Entry 8ZDQ (electron microscopy, 3.29 A resolution); this record covers chains k and l of the 33 polymer chains in the assembly.

[Chain k (and l)]
Name: Baseplate Upper Protein (gp23)
Source organism: Mycolicibacterium smegmatis MC2 155
Notes: chain l of this document is another copy of the same molecule, construct and numbering; everything in this record applies to it too
Sequence (311 residues; numbered 1 to 311; the number before each row is that of its first residue):
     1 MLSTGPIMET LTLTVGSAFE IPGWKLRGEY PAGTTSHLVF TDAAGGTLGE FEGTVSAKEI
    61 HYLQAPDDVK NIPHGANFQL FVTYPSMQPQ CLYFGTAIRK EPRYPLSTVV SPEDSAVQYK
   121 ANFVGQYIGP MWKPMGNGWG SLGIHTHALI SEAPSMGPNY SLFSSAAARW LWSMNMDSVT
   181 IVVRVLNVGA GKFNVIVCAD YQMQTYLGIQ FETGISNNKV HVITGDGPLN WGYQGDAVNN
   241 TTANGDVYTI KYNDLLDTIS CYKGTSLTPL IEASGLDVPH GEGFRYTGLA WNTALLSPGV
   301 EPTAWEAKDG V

[Chain k / chain l interface]
Pairs across the interface - 92 pairs, chain k then chain l:
  Glu9(k) with Met1(l), hydrogen bond (side chain-backbone)
  Thr10(k) with Met1(l); Leu2(l), hydrogen bond (backbone-backbone)
  Leu11(k) with Leu2(l), hydrophobic; Ser3(l)
  Thr12(k) with Met1(l); Ser3(l), hydrogen bond (backbone-side chain); Thr4(l); Gly5(l)
  Thr14(k) with Pro6(l); Gln79(l)
  Val15(k) with Gln79(l), hydrogen bond (backbone-side chain); Phe81(l)
  Gly16(k) with Phe81(l); Pro89(l)
  Ser17(k) with Pro89(l); Gln90(l); Cys91(l), hydrogen bond (side chain-backbone)
  Ala18(k) with Gln88(l); Pro89(l), hydrogen bond (backbone-backbone)
  Phe19(k) with Ser3(l)
  Glu20(k) with Ser3(l); Thr4(l), hydrogen bond
  Ile21(k) with Leu2(l)
  Pro22(k) with Leu2(l); Thr4(l)
  Lys25(k) with Met1(l), hydrogen bond (side chain-backbone); Leu2(l), hydrogen bond (side chain-backbone)
  Leu26(k) with Leu2(l), hydrophobic
  Ala65(k) with Gln88(l)
  Pro66(k) with Gln88(l)
  Tyr93(k) with Leu2(l), hydrophobic
  Lys100(k) with Met1(l); Pro6(l); Phe94(l)
  Glu101(k) with Phe94(l)
  Pro102(k) with Asn77(l); Gln79(l); Phe94(l)
  Arg103(k) with Asn77(l)
  Tyr104(k) with Thr41(l), hydrogen bond; Asp42(l); Ala43(l); Ala44(l); Gly45(l); Asn77(l)
  Leu106(k) with Ala43(l), hydrophobic; Ala44(l)
  Thr108(k) with Ala44(l)
  Val109(k) with Asp42(l); Ala43(l), hydrophobic; Ala44(l)
  Ala116(k) with Ser115(l); Ala116(l), hydrogen bond (backbone-backbone)
  Val117(k) with Asp114(l)
  Gln118(k) with Glu113(l), hydrogen bond (side chain-backbone); Asp114(l); Ser115(l); Ala116(l); Asn175(l), hydrogen bond (side chain-backbone); Met176(l); Asp309(l)
  Tyr119(k) with Asp114(l)
  Trp172(k) with Leu106(l), hydrogen bond (side chain-backbone); Ser107(l)
  Thr180(k) with Val311(l)
  Val182(k) with Asn253(l); Leu255(l); Val311(l)
  Arg184(k) with Leu255(l)
  Val247(k) with Asn253(l); Leu255(l); Leu256(l), hydrophobic
  Gly264(k) with Leu256(l)
  Thr265(k) with Leu256(l); Thr258(l); Ser260(l); Tyr262(l), hydrogen bond (backbone-side chain); Pro269(l); Glu272(l), hydrogen bond
  Ser266(k) with Leu267(l)
  Leu267(k) with Lys251(l); Tyr262(l), hydrophobic; Ser266(l); Leu267(l), hydrogen bond (backbone-backbone)
  Thr268(k) with Leu267(l)
  Ala304(k) with Leu255(l), hydrophobic
  Glu306(k) with Ser178(l); Asp254(l); Leu255(l)
  Lys308(k) with Asp309(l); Gly310(l)
Other interface residues (no listed pair), chain k (54 interface residues in all): Phe78, Leu80, Pro105, Ser107, Lys120, Asn175, Val183, Tyr201, Gly245, Thr249, Trp305
Other interface residues (no listed pair), chain l (46 interface residues in all): Asp67, Val110, Arg285

[Overview]
54 residues of chain k face 46 of chain l across their interface; the contacts include 17 hydrogen bonds.
Among the polar pairs are Glu9(k)-Met1(l), Thr12(k)-Ser3(l) and Val15(k)-Gln79(l).
Chain k and chain l are both Baseplate Upper Protein (gp23) (Mycolicibacterium smegmatis MC2 155); the
structure, Cryo-EM structure of Mycobacteriophage Douge complete baseplate (gp13, gp17, gp23, gp16, gp18 and
gp20), was determined by electron microscopy, deposited together with 8ZDJ, 8ZDK, 8ZDL and 8ZDO.
